Entry 4Z43 (X-ray diffraction, 2.29 A resolution); this record covers chain A.

Chain A:
Protein: Flavin-dependent tryptophan halogenase PrnA
From: Pseudomonas fluorescens
Notes: EC 1.14.19.9
UniProt: P95480 (PRNA_PSEFL); residue numbers follow UniProt; this construct covers 1-538
Chain sequence (538 residues; each row starts with the number of its first residue):
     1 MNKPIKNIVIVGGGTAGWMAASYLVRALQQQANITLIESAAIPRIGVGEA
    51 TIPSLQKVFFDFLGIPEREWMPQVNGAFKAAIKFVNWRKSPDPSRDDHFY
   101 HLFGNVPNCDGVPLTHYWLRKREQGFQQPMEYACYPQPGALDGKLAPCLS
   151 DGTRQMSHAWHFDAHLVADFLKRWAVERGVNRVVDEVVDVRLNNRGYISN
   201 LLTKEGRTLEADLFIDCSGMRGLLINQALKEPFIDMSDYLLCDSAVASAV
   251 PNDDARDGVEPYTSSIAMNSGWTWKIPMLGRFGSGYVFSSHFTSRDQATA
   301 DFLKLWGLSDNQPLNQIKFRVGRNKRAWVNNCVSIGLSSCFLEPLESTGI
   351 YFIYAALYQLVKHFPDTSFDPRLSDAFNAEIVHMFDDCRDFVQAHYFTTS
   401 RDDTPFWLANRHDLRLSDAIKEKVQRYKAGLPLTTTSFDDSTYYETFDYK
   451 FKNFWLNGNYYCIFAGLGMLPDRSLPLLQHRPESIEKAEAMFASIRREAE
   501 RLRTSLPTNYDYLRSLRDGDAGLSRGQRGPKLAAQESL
Unresolved in the structure: 1, 436-446, 518-538
Differences from the reference sequence: engineered mutation Lys450 (Glu in P95480)
Residues lining bound ligands: FAD (flavin-adenine dinucleotide): Val11, Gly12, Gly13, Gly14, Thr15, Ala16, Gly17, Ile37, Glu38, Ser39, Ile42, Pro43, Arg44, Ile45, Val47, Gly48, Glu49, Ala50, Asp185, Glu186, Val187, Cys217, Ser218, Gly219, Met220, Arg221, Leu223, Ala245, Trp274, Ile276, Ile317, Phe319, Ile335, Gly336, Leu337, Ser338, Phe341, Pro344, Ser347, Gly349, Ile350, Ile353
Swiss-Prot annotation at these positions:
  - active site: Lys79
  - binding site (FAD): Gly13, Thr15, Ala16, Ser39, Ile42, Ile45, Glu49, Ala50, Val187, Leu337, Ile350
  - binding site (7-chloro-L-tryptophan): Lys79, Glu346, Tyr443, Tyr444, Phe454
  - binding site (L-tryptophan): Glu346, Tyr443, Tyr444, Phe454
  - binding site (chloride): Thr348, Gly349
  - site: Lys79 (Role in guiding and activating HOCl), Glu346 (Important for activity)
  - mutagenesis: Lys79 (K79A: Loss of halogenase activity), Trp272 (W272A: No change in halogenase activity; W272F: No change in halogenase activity), Trp274 (W274A: No change in halogenase activity; W274F: No change in halogenase activity), Glu346 (E346D: Loss of halogenase activity; E346Q: The catalytic efficiency decreases by about two orders of magnitude, however the binding affinity is unchanged), Ser347 (S347A: Does not completely abolish halogenase activity)
From the paper describing this entry:
  - mutagenesis - E450K (8 fold), F454K (4-fold): increased catalytic activity
  - mutagenesis - E450K/F454K (16-fold), E450K/F454R: increased catalytic activity on 4a
  - conformationally variable residues (order/disorder transition): Thr435 to Glu445
  - catalytic residues: Lys79, Glu346 (citing earlier work)
  - mutagenesis - Y443K, Y443R, Y444K, Y444R: unchanged catalytic activity on 4

Summary:
Bound to chain A: flavin-adenine dinucleotide. From UniProt: active-site residue Lys79, 11 FAD-binding
residues, 5 residues binding 7-chloro-L-tryptophan and 4 L-tryptophan-binding residues. The paper reports
catalytic residues Lys79 and Glu346; E450K and F454K increase catalytic activity; 8 substitutions were tested
in all.
Chain A is Flavin-dependent tryptophan halogenase PrnA (Pseudomonas fluorescens); the structure, Crystal
structure of Tryptophan 7-halogenase (PrnA) Mutant E450K, was determined by X-ray diffraction, deposited
together with 4Z44.
